Entry 3L5N (X-ray diffraction, 7.54 A resolution (low resolution: residue-level contacts below are approximate; hydrogen-bond / salt-bridge calls are withheld)); this record covers chains B and M of the 3 polymer chains in the assembly.

Chain B:
Molecule: Complement C3
From: Homo sapiens
Reference sequence: P01024 (CO3_HUMAN); residues 727-1641 here correspond to UniProt positions 749-1663 (UniProt number = residue number + 22)
Amino-acid sequence (915 residues; numbered 727 to 1641; the number before each row is that of its first residue):
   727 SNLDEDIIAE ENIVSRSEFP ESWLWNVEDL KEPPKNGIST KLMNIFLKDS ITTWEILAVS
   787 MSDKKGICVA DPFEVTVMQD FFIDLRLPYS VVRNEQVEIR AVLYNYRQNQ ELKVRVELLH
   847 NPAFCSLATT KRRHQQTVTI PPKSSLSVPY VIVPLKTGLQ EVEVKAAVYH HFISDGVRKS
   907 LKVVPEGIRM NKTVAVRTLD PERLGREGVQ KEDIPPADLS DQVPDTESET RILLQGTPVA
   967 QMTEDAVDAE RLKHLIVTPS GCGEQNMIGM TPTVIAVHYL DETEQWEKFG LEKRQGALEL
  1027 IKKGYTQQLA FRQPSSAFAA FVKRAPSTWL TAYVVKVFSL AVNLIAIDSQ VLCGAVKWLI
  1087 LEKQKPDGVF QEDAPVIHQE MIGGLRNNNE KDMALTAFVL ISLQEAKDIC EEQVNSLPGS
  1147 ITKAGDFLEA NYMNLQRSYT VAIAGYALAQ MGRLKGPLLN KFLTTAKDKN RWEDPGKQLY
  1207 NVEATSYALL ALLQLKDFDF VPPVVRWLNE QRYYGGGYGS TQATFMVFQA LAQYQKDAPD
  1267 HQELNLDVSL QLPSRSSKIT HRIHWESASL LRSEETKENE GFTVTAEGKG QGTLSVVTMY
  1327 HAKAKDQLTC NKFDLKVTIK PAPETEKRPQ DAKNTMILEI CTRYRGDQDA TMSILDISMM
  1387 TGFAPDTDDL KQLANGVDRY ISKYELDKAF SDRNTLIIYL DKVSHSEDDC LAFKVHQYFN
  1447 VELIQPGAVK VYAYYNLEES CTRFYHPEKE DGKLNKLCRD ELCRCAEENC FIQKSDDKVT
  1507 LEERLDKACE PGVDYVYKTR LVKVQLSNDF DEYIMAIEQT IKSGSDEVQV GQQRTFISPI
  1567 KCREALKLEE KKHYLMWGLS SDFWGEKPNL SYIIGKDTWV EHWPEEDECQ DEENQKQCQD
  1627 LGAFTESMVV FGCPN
Unresolved in the structure: 727-728, 1042-1045, 1329-1333, 1349-1359, 1499-1500
Disulfide bonds: Cys1079-Cys1136, Cys1336-Cys1467, Cys1367-Cys1436, Cys1484-Cys1489, Cys1515-Cys1639, Cys1615-Cys1624

Chain M:
Molecule: Staphylococcal complement inhibitor
From: Staphylococcus aureus
Reference sequence: Q931M7 (SCIN_STAAM); residues 1-85 here correspond to UniProt positions 32-116 (UniProt number = residue number + 31)
Amino-acid sequence (88 residues; row label = number of the first residue in the row; numbers below 1 keep their minus sign (Gly-2 is residue -2)):
    -2 GSTSTSLPTS NEYQNEKLAN ELKSLLDELN VNELATGSLN TYYKRTIKIS GQKAMYALKS
    58 KDFKKMSEAK YQLQKIYNEI DEALKSKY
Unresolved in the structure: -2 to 1
Construct notes: expression tag (-2 to 0)

Chain B / chain M interface:
Pairs across the interface - 24 pairs, chain B then chain M:
  Leu729(B) - Gln49(M)
  Leu729(B) - Met52(M)
  Asp730(B) - Tyr53(M)
  Asp730(B) - Lys56(M)
  Glu731(B) - Tyr53(M)
  Asp732(B) - Tyr53(M)
  Asp732(B) - Lys62(M)
  Ile733(B) - Gln49(M)
  Ile734(B) - Ile46(M)
  Ala735(B) - Gln49(M)
  Glu737(B) - Lys45(M)
  Asn738(B) - Lys45(M)
  Asn738(B) - Ile46(M)
  Asn738(B) - Gln49(M)
  Ile739(B) - Ile46(M)
  Val740(B) - Lys41(M)
  Val740(B) - Arg42(M)
  Phe772(B) - Asn37(M)
  Phe772(B) - Tyr40(M)
  Asp775(B) - Arg42(M)
  Phe898(B) - Gln49(M)
  Phe898(B) - Lys50(M)
  Phe898(B) - Tyr53(M)
  Ser900(B) - Ile46(M)
Interface residues without a listed pair, chain B (16 interface residues in all): Asp901
Interface residues without a listed pair, chain M (13 interface residues in all): Thr38

Overview:
Chain B and chain M form an interface of 16 and 13 residues respectively.
Chain B is Complement C3 (Homo sapiens) and chain M is Staphylococcal complement inhibitor (Staphylococcus
aureus); the structure, Staphylococcal Complement Inhibitor (SCIN) in complex with Human Complement Component
C3b, was determined by X-ray diffraction (same publication as 3OHX, 3L3O and 3NMS).
